Entry 2BP0 (X-ray diffraction, 1.90 A resolution); this record covers chain A.

[Chain A]
Name: Dissimilatory copper-containing nitrite reductase
Source organism: Achromobacter xylosoxidans
UniProt: O68601 (O68601_ALCXX); residues 1-336 here correspond to UniProt positions 25-360 (UniProt number = residue number + 24)
Sequence (336 residues; each row starts with the number of its first residue):
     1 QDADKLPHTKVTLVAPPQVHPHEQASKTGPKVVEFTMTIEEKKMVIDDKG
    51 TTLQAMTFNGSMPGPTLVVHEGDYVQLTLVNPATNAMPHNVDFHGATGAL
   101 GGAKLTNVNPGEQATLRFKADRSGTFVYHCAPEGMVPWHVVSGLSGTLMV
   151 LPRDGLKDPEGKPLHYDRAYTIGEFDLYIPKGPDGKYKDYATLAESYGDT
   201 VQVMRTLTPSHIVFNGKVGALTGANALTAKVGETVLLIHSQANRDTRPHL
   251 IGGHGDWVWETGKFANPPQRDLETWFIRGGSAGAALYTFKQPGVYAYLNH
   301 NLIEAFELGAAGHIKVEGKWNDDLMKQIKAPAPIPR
Not modelled in the structure: 1
Sequence notes: conflict Ser-26 (Thr50 in O68601), Thr-28 (Ser52 in O68601), Glu-160 (Gln184 in O68601); engineered mutation Leu-144 (Met168 in O68601)
Ion coordination: Zn2+ site 1: His-8, Glu-34; Zn2+ site 2 near His-8 (its only coordinating residue here); Zn2+ site 3: His-70, Asp-73; Cu ion site 1: His-89, Cys-130, His-139; Cu ion site 2: His-94, His-129, His-300; Zn2+ site 4: His-165, Asp-167 (shared with 1 residue of chain B); Zn2+ site 5: Glu-195 (shared with 2 residues of chain B); Zn2+ site 6 near Glu-307 (its only coordinating residue here); Zn2+ site 7: His-313 (together with sulfate ion)

[Overview]
His-8 and Glu-34 form the Zn2+ site 1. The Zn2+ site 3 is built by His-70 and Asp-73.
Chain A is Dissimilatory copper-containing nitrite reductase (Achromobacter xylosoxidans); the structure,
M144L mutant of nitrite reductase from Alcaligenes xylosoxidans, was determined by X-ray diffraction together
with 2BO0 and 2BP8 from the same study.
